7W9V - chains B and J of the 11 polymer chains in the assembly; structure by electron microscopy, 3.95 A resolution.

# Chain B
Molecule: Histone H4
Source organism: Homo sapiens
UniProt: P62805 (H4_HUMAN); residues 0-102 here correspond to UniProt positions 1-103 (UniProt number = residue number + 1)
Amino-acid sequence (106 residues; row label = number of the first residue in the row; numbers below 1 keep their minus sign (Gly-3 is residue -3)):
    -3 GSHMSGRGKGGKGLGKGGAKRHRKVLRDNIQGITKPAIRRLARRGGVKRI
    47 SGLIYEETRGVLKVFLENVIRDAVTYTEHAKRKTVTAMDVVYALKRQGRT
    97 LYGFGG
Disordered / not traced: -3 to 19
Sequence notes: expression tag (-3 to -1)
UniProt features mapped onto this chain:
  - DNA-binding region: Lys16 to Lys20
  - modified residue: Ser1 (N-acetylserine), Arg3 (Asymmetric dimethylarginine), Lys5 (N6-(2-hydroxyisobutyryl)lysine), Lys8 (N6-(2-hydroxyisobutyryl)lysine), Lys12 (N6-(2-hydroxyisobutyryl)lysine), Lys16 (N6-(2-hydroxyisobutyryl)lysine), Lys20 (N6,N6,N6-trimethyllysine), Lys31 (N6-(2-hydroxyisobutyryl)lysine), Lys44 (N6-(2-hydroxyisobutyryl)lysine), Ser47 (Phosphoserine), Tyr51 (Phosphotyrosine), Lys59 (N6-(2-hydroxyisobutyryl)lysine), Lys77 (N6-(2-hydroxyisobutyryl)lysine), Lys79 (N6-(2-hydroxyisobutyryl)lysine), Thr80 (Phosphothreonine), Tyr88 (Phosphotyrosine), Lys91 (N6-(2-hydroxyisobutyryl)lysine)
  - cross-link (Glycyl lysine isopeptide (Lys-Gly)): Lys12 (interchain with G-Cter in SUMO2), Lys20 (interchain with G-Cter in SUMO2), Lys31 (interchain with G-Cter in SUMO2), Lys59 (interchain with G-Cter in SUMO2), Lys79 (interchain with G-Cter in SUMO2), Lys91 (interchain with G-Cter in SUMO2)

# Chain J
Molecule: 145-nt DNA strand
Sequence (145 nucleotides; numbered -72 to 72; the number before each row is that of its first residue; numbers below 1 keep their minus sign (DA-72 is residue -72)):
   -72 ATCGATGTATATATCTGACACGTGCCTGGAGACTAGGGAGTAATCCCCTT
   -22 GGCGGTTAAAACGCGGGGGACAGCGCGTACGTGCGTTTAAGCGGTGCTAG
    28 AGCTGTCTACGACCAATTGAGCGGCCTCGGCACCGGGATTCTGAT

# Chain B / chain J interface
Residue-residue contacts - 11 pairs, chain B then chain J:
  Arg35(B) - DG8(J)  salt bridge to the phosphate
  Arg45(B) - DC7(J)  sugar contact
  Arg45(B) - DG8(J)  phosphate contact
  Ile46(B) - DC7(J)  sugar contact
  Ile46(B) - DG8(J)  hydrogen bond to the phosphate
  Ser47(B) - DC7(J)  hydrogen bond to the phosphate
  Gly48(B) - DC7(J)  hydrogen bond to the phosphate
  Arg78(B) - DA28(J)  phosphate contact
  Lys79(B) - DG27(J)  salt bridge to the phosphate
  Lys79(B) - DA28(J)  hydrogen bond to the phosphate
  Thr80(B) - DA28(J)  hydrogen bond to the phosphate
Interface residues without a listed pair, chain B (12 interface residues in all): Arg39, Lys44, Leu49, Tyr51
Interface residues without a listed pair, chain J (6 interface residues in all): DT9, DG29

# In short
12 residues of chain B face 6 of chain J across their interface; the contacts include 5 hydrogen bonds and 2
salt bridges. Polar contacts include Ile46(B)-DG8(J), Ser47(B)-DC7(J) and Gly48(B)-DC7(J). From UniProt: a
DNA-binding region on chain B.
Here chain B is Histone H4 (Homo sapiens) and chain J is a 145-nt DNA strand. Entry 7W9V (Cryo-EM structure of
nucleosome in complex with p300 acetyltransferase catalytic core (complex I)) was determined by electron
microscopy.
